Entry 5CLV (X-ray diffraction, 2.50 A resolution); this record covers chains A and B of the 4 polymer chains in the assembly.

== Chain A (and B) ==
Protein: TrfB transcriptional repressor protein
Source organism: Escherichia coli
Notes: fragment: KorA; chain B of this document is another copy of the same molecule, construct and numbering; everything in this record applies to it too
Reference sequence: P03052 (KORA2_ECOLX); numbering as in UniProt (aligned over 2-97)
Amino-acid sequence (96 residues; each row starts with the number of its first residue):
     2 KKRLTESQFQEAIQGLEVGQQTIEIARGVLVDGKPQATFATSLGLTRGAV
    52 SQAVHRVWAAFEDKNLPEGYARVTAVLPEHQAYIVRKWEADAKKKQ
Disordered / not traced: 97 (chain B: fully traced)
Curated features (UniProtKB/Swiss-Prot):
  - DNA-binding region: Q37 to H56 (H-T-H motif)
From the paper describing this entry:
  - binding site for the 20-nt DNA strand: R48, G49, Q53
  - binding site for the 20-nt DNA strand: E18 to T23, T47, Q53, R57

== How chain A and chain B interact ==
Contacting residue pairs (46; chain A residue first):
  L67(A) with V77(B), hydrophobic
  G70(A) with P79(B); E80(B), hydrogen bond (backbone-backbone)
  Y71(A) with L78(B); P79(B)
  A72(A) with A76(B); V77(B); L78(B), hydrogen bond (backbone-backbone)
  R73(A) with A76(B); V77(B)
  V74(A) with T75(B); A76(B), hydrogen bond (backbone-backbone); A83(B); V86(B), hydrophobic; R87(B)
  T75(A) with V74(B); T75(B); E90(B)
  A76(A) with A72(B); R73(B); V74(B), hydrogen bond (backbone-backbone); E90(B)
  V77(A) with A72(B); R73(B); E90(B), hydrogen bond (backbone-side chain); K94(B)
  L78(A) with Y71(B); A72(B), hydrogen bond (backbone-backbone); W89(B); E90(B)
  P79(A) with Y71(B), hydrophobic
  E80(A) with G70(B), hydrogen bond (backbone-backbone)
  Q82(A) with W89(B)
  I85(A) with W89(B), hydrophobic
  V86(A) with V74(B), hydrophobic; A76(B), hydrophobic; V86(B), hydrophobic
  R87(A) with V74(B)
  W89(A) with L78(B); Q82(B); I85(B), hydrophobic; W89(B), hydrophobic
  E90(A) with A76(B); V77(B); L78(B)
  A93(A) with V77(B)
Interface residues without a listed pair, chain A (20 interface residues in all): A83
Interface residues without a listed pair, chain B (21 interface residues in all): A93, K96

== In short ==
Chain A and chain B form an interface of 20 and 21 residues respectively; the contacts include 7 hydrogen
bonds. Polar pairs include V77(A)-E90(B), G70(A)-E80(B) and A72(A)-L78(B). From the paper: a binding site for
the 20-nt DNA strand at R48(A), G49(A) and Q53(A) among others.
Chain A and chain B are both TrfB transcriptional repressor protein (Escherichia coli); the structure, Crystal
Structure of KorA-operator DNA complex (KorA-OA), was determined by X-ray diffraction (same publication as
5CKT and 5CM3).
